PDB entry 4XA4 | X-ray diffraction, 2.33 A resolution | chains A and B

# Chain A (and B)
Name: Xrcc4-MYH7(1551-1609) chimera protein
Source organism: Homo sapiens
Notes: fragment: UNP Q13426 residues 2-147, UNP P12883 residues 1551-1609; chain B of this document is another copy of the same molecule, construct and numbering; everything in this record applies to it too
UniProt: chimeric construct of Q13426, P12883: residues 2-147 from Q13426 (XRCC4_HUMAN) positions 2-147 (same numbers); residues 1551-1609 from P12883 positions 1551-1609 (same numbers)
Amino-acid sequence (209 residues; numbered -2 to 1609; 1403 numbers in that range are skipped by the numbering (no residue carries them; nothing is unmodelled there); the number before each row is that of its first residue; numbers below 1 keep their minus sign (Gly-2 is residue -2)):
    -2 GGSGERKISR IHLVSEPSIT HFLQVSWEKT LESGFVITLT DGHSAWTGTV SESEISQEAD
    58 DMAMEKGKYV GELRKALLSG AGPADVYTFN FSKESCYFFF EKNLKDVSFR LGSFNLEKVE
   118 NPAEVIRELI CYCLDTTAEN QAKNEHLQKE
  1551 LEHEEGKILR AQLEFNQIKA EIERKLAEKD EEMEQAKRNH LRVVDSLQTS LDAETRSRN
Disordered / not traced: -2 to 0, 1604-1609 (chain B: -2 to 0, 1603-1609)
Sequence notes: expression tag (-2 to 1); engineered mutation Thr134 (Ile in Q13426)
Swiss-Prot annotation at these positions:
  - modified residue: Ser53 (Phosphoserine)
From the paper describing this entry:
  - self-association interface (contacts with another copy of this molecule); pairs are residue here / residue on that copy: Phe1565-Phe1565 (pi stacking)
  - disease-associated variants - E1573K: unchanged stability (from molecular simulation)
  - disease-associated variants - R1588P, L1591P: decreased stability (from molecular simulation)

# How chain A and chain B interact
Pairs across the interface (88; chain A residue first):
  Ile5(A) - Leu131(B)  hydrophobic
  Arg7(A) - Cys128(B)
  Arg7(A) - Leu131(B)
  Arg7(A) - Asp132(B)  salt bridge
  Ile16(A) - Arg124(B)
  Thr17(A) - Arg124(B)
  Phe19(A) - Arg124(B)
  Phe19(A) - Ile127(B)  hydrophobic
  Phe19(A) - Cys128(B)  hydrophobic
  Phe19(A) - Leu131(B)  hydrophobic
  Asp38(A) - Arg124(B)  hydrogen bond (backbone-side chain)
  Gly39(A) - Ile123(B)
  His40(A) - His40(B)  hydrogen bond
  His40(A) - Ala120(B)
  Ala120(A) - Asp38(B)
  Ala120(A) - Gly39(B)
  Ala120(A) - His40(B)
  Ile123(A) - Gly39(B)
  Arg124(A) - Ile16(B)
  Arg124(A) - Thr17(B)
  Arg124(A) - Phe19(B)
  Arg124(A) - Asp38(B)  hydrogen bond (side chain-backbone)
  Leu126(A) - Ile127(B)  hydrophobic
  Ile127(A) - Phe19(B)  hydrophobic
  Ile127(A) - Leu126(B)  hydrophobic
  Ile127(A) - Ile127(B)  hydrophobic
  Cys128(A) - Arg7(B)
  Cys128(A) - Phe19(B)  hydrophobic
  Cys130(A) - Cys130(B)  hydrophobic
  Cys130(A) - Leu131(B)  hydrophobic
  Cys130(A) - Thr134(B)  hydrogen bond (backbone-side chain)
  Leu131(A) - Ile5(B)
  Leu131(A) - Phe19(B)  hydrophobic
  Leu131(A) - Cys130(B)  hydrophobic
  Asp132(A) - Arg7(B)  salt bridge
  Thr134(A) - Thr133(B)
  Thr134(A) - Thr134(B)  hydrogen bond
  Thr134(A) - Asn137(B)
  Asn137(A) - Asn137(B)
  Asn137(A) - Gln138(B)
  Gln138(A) - Asn137(B)
  Lys140(A) - Asn141(B)
  Asn141(A) - Asn137(B)  hydrogen bond (side chain-backbone)
  Asn141(A) - Lys140(B)
  Asn141(A) - Asn141(B)  hydrogen bond
  Asn141(A) - Leu144(B)
  Leu144(A) - Asn141(B)
  Leu144(A) - Leu144(B)  hydrophobic
  Leu144(A) - Leu1551(B)  hydrophobic
  Gln145(A) - Leu144(B)
  Glu147(A) - Leu1551(B)
  Leu1551(A) - Leu144(B)  hydrophobic
  Leu1551(A) - Glu147(B)
  Leu1551(A) - Leu1551(B)  hydrophobic
  Leu1551(A) - Glu1554(B)
  Glu1554(A) - Leu1551(B)
  Glu1554(A) - Glu1555(B)
  Glu1554(A) - Ile1558(B)
  Lys1557(A) - Ile1558(B)
  Ile1558(A) - Glu1554(B)
  Ile1558(A) - Lys1557(B)
  Ile1558(A) - Ile1558(B)  hydrophobic
  Phe1565(A) - Ala1561(B)
  Phe1565(A) - Gln1562(B)
  Phe1565(A) - Phe1565(B)  hydrophobic
  Ile1568(A) - Phe1565(B)  hydrophobic
  Ile1572(A) - Lys1569(B)
  Ile1572(A) - Ile1572(B)  hydrophobic
  Glu1573(A) - Ile1572(B)
  Leu1576(A) - Leu1576(B)  hydrophobic
  Leu1576(A) - Lys1579(B)
  Lys1579(A) - Leu1576(B)
  Lys1579(A) - Lys1579(B)
  Lys1579(A) - Asp1580(B)  salt bridge
  Asp1580(A) - Lys1579(B)  salt bridge
  Met1583(A) - Met1583(B)  hydrophobic
  Ala1586(A) - Met1583(B)  hydrophobic
  His1590(A) - His1590(B)
  His1590(A) - Val1594(B)
  Val1594(A) - Val1593(B)  hydrophobic
  Val1594(A) - Leu1597(B)  hydrophobic
  Leu1597(A) - Val1594(B)  hydrophobic
  Leu1597(A) - Gln1598(B)
  Gln1598(A) - Leu1597(B)
  Ser1600(A) - Leu1601(B)
  Leu1601(A) - Leu1597(B)  hydrophobic
  Leu1601(A) - Ser1600(B)
  Leu1601(A) - Leu1601(B)  hydrophobic
Also at the interface, not in a pair above, chain A (49 interface residues in all): Thr133, Gln1562, Lys1575, Glu1582, Val1593
Also at the interface, not in a pair above, chain B (49 interface residues in all): Gln145, Glu1573, Lys1575

# Summary
The chain A/chain B interface involves 49 residues from each chain; the contacts include 7 hydrogen bonds and
4 salt bridges. Among the polar pairs are Arg7(A)-Asp132(B), Lys1579(A)-Asp1580(B) and Asp38(A)-Arg124(B).
From the paper: R1588P and L1591P of chain A reduce stability; a self-association interface involving
Phe1565(A).
Both chains are Xrcc4-MYH7(1551-1609) chimera protein (Homo sapiens). Entry 4XA4 (Crystal Structure of the
coiled-coil surrounding Skip 3 of MYH7) was determined by X-ray diffraction together with 4XA1, 4XA3 and 4XA6
from the same study.
